Entry 8V6V (electron microscopy, 2.80 A resolution); this record covers chains A and J of the 12 polymer chains in the assembly.

== Chain A ==
Name: Histone H3.2
Source organism: Xenopus laevis
UniProt: P84233 (H32_XENLA); residues 1-135 here correspond to UniProt positions 2-136 (UniProt number = residue number + 1)
Chain sequence (135 residues; each row starts with the number of its first residue):
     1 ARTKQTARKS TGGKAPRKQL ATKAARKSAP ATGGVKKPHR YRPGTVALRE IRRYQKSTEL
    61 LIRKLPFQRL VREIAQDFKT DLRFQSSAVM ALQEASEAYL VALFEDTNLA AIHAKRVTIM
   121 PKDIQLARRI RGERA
Disordered / not traced: 1-38, 134-135
Differences from the reference sequence: engineered mutation Ala102 (Gly103 in P84233), Ala110 (Cys111 in P84233)
Curated features (UniProtKB/Swiss-Prot):
  - modified residue: Arg2 (Asymmetric dimethylarginine), Thr3 (Phosphothreonine), Lys4 (Allysine), Gln5 (5-glutamyl dopamine), Thr6 (Phosphothreonine), Arg8 (Citrulline), Lys9 (N6,N6,N6-trimethyllysine), Ser10 (ADP-ribosylserine), Thr11 (Phosphothreonine), Lys14 (N6-(2-hydroxyisobutyryl)lysine), Arg17 (Asymmetric dimethylarginine), Lys18 (N6-(2-hydroxyisobutyryl)lysine), Lys23 (N6-(2-hydroxyisobutyryl)lysine), Arg26 (Citrulline), Lys27 (N6,N6,N6-trimethyllysine), Ser28 (ADP-ribosylserine), Lys36 (N6,N6,N6-trimethyllysine), Lys37 (N6-methyllysine), Tyr41 (Phosphotyrosine), Lys56 (N6,N6,N6-trimethyllysine) and 8 more in UniProt

== Chain J ==
Molecule: Widom 601 DNA (147-mer) with 60 base pairs flanking DNA (forward strand)
Sequence (207 nucleotides; row label = number of the first residue in the row):
     1 CTGGAGAATC CCGGTGCCGA GGCCGCTCAA TTGGTCGTAG ACAGCTCTAG CACCGCTTAA
    61 ACGCACGTAC GCGCTGTCCC CCGCGTTTTA ACCGCCAAGG GGATTACTCC CTAGTCTCCA
   121 GGCACGTGTC AGATATATAC ATCCTGTGCA TGTATTGAAC AGCGACCTTG CCGGTGCCAG
   181 TCGGATAGTG TTCCGAGCTC CCACTCT
Disordered / not traced: 148-207

== How chain A and chain J interact ==
Contacting residue pairs (17):
  Tyr41(A) - DC143(J)  phosphate contact
  Arg42(A) - DC144(J)  hydrogen bond to the phosphate
  Arg42(A) - DT145(J)  salt bridge to the phosphate
  Thr45(A) - DC143(J)  phosphate contact
  Thr45(A) - DC144(J)  hydrogen bond to the phosphate
  Arg63(A) - DA60(J)  phosphate contact
  Arg72(A) - DC51(J)  salt bridge to the phosphate
  Arg83(A) - DC51(J)  phosphate contact
  Phe84(A) - DG50(J)  sugar contact
  Phe84(A) - DC51(J)  hydrogen bond to the phosphate
  Gln85(A) - DG50(J)  phosphate contact
  Ser86(A) - DG50(J)  hydrogen bond to the phosphate
  Arg116(A) - DC72(J)  salt bridge to the phosphate
  Val117(A) - DG71(J)  hydrogen bond to the phosphate
  Thr118(A) - DC70(J)  phosphate contact
  Thr118(A) - DG71(J)  hydrogen bond to the phosphate
  Met120(A) - DG71(J)  phosphate contact
Other interface residues (no listed pair), chain A (16 interface residues in all): His39, Arg40, Pro43
Other interface residues (no listed pair), chain J (11 interface residues in all): DA61, DA69

== Summary ==
The interface between chain A and chain J involves 16 residues on one side and 11 on the other, with 6
hydrogen bonds and 3 salt bridges. Polar contacts include Arg42(A)-DC144(J), Thr45(A)-DC144(J) and
Phe84(A)-DC51(J).
Chain A is Histone H3.2 (Xenopus laevis) and chain J is Widom 601 DNA (147-mer) with 60 base pairs flanking
DNA (forward strand); the structure, Cryo-EM structure of doubly-bound SNF2h-nucleosome complex, was
determined by electron microscopy (same publication as 8V4Y and 8V7L).
